Entry 2QKK (X-ray diffraction, 3.20 A resolution); this record covers chains C and B of the 4 polymer chains in the assembly.

== Chain C ==
Molecule: 14-nt RNA strand
Sequence (14 nucleotides; row label = number of the first residue in the row):
     1 CGACACCUGA UUCC
Bound ions: Ca2+ site 1: A5, C6 (shared with 2 residues of chain A); Ca2+ site 2: C6 (shared with 2 residues of chain A)

== Chain B ==
Name: Ribonuclease H1
From: Homo sapiens
Notes: EC 3.1.26.4; fragment: C-terminal domain (residues 134-286)
UniProt: O60930 (RNH1_HUMAN); numbering as in UniProt (aligned over 136-286)
Sequence (154 residues; each row starts with the number of its first residue):
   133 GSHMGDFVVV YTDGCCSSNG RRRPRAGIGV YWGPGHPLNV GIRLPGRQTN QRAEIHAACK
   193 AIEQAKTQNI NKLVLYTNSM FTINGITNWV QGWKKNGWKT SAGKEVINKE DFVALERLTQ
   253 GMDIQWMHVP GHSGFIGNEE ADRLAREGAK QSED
Not modelled in the structure: 133, 285-286
Construct notes: expression tag (133-135); engineered mutation Asn210 (Asp in O60930)
Bound ions: Ca2+: Asp145, Asn210, Asp274
From the paper describing this entry:
  - mutagenesis - D210N: abolished catalytic activity
  - specificity-determining residues: Trp221 (proposed by the authors, not directly observed)
  - catalytic residues: His264 (proposed by the authors, not directly observed)

== How chain C and chain B interact ==
Contacting residue pairs (10; chain C residue first):
  U11(C) - Asn210(B)  hydrogen bond to the sugar
  U11(C) - Ser211(B)  sugar contact
  U11(C) - Met212(B)  sugar contact
  U11(C) - His260(B)  phosphate contact
  U12(C) - Glu186(B)  sugar contact
  U12(C) - Asn210(B)  sugar contact
  U12(C) - Pro262(B)  phosphate contact
  U12(C) - Gly263(B)  hydrogen bond to the phosphate
  C13(C) - Arg278(B)  phosphate contact
  C14(C) - Arg278(B)  salt bridge to the phosphate
Interface residues without a listed pair, chain C (5 interface residues in all): A10
Interface residues without a listed pair, chain B (11 interface residues in all): Cys148, Asn182, His264

== Summary ==
The interface between chain C and chain B involves 5 residues on one side and 11 on the other, with 2 hydrogen
bonds and 1 salt bridge. Polar contacts include U11(C)-Asn210(B), U12(C)-Gly263(B) and C14(C)-Arg278(B). From
the paper: the catalytic residue His264(B); D210N of chain B abolishes catalytic activity.
Here chain C is a 14-nt RNA strand and chain B is Ribonuclease H1 (Homo sapiens). Entry 2QKK (Human RNase H
catalytic domain mutant D210N in complex with 14-mer RNA/DNA hybrid) was determined by X-ray diffraction,
deposited together with 2QK9 and 2QKB.
